Entry 4PXF (X-ray diffraction, 2.75 A resolution); this record covers chains A and B.

Chain A:
Protein: Rhodopsin
Organism: Bos taurus
Reference sequence: P02699 (OPSD_BOVIN); residue numbers follow UniProt; this construct covers 1-348
Amino-acid sequence (348 residues; row label = number of the first residue in the row):
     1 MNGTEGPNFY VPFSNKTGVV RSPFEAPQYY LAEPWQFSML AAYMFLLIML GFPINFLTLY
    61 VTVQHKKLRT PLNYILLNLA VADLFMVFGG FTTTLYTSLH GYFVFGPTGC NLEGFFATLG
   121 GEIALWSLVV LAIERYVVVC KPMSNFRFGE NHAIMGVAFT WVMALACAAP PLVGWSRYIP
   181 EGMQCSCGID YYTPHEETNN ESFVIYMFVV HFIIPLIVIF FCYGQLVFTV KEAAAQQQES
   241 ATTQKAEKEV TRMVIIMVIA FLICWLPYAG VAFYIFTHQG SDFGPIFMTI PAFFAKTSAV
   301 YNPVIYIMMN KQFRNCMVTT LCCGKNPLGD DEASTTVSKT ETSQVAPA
Disordered / not traced: 1, 327-348
Cystine bridges: Cys110-Cys187
Glycans and other covalent adducts: N-acetylglucosamine (NAG) linked to Asn15; palmitic acid (PLM) linked to Cys323
UniProt features mapped onto this chain:
  - region: Asp330 to Ala348 (Interaction with SAG)
  - motif: Glu134 to Tyr136 ('Ionic lock' involved in activated form stabilization)
  - binding site (Zn(2+)): Glu201, Gln279
  - site: Glu113 (Plays an important role in the conformation switch to the active conformation)
  - modified residue: Met1 (N-acetylmethionine), Lys296 (N6-(retinylidene)lysine), Ser334 (Phosphoserine), Thr335 (Phosphothreonine), Thr336 (Phosphothreonine), Ser338 (Phosphoserine), Thr340 (Phosphothreonine), Thr342 (Phosphothreonine), Ser343 (Phosphoserine)
  - lipidation (S-palmitoyl cysteine): Cys322, Cys323
  - glycosylation (N-linked (GlcNAc...) asparagine): Asn2, Asn15
  - mutagenesis: Asn2 (N2C: Stabilized by a disulfide bond and normal light absorption; when associated with C-282 and D-15), Asn15 (N15D: Normal light absorption; when associated with C-2 and C-282), Gly90 (G90D: Increased thermal stability and decreased retinal uptake. Decreases stability of the inactive conformation), Thr94 (T94I: Stabilizes the activated conformation and hinders hydrolysis of the covalent bond that retains all-trans-retinol), Glu113 (E113Q: Causes shift to the activated conformation), Met257 (M257Y: Causes shift to the activated conformation), Asp282 (D282C: Stabilized by a disulfide bond and normal light absorption; when associated with C-2 and D-15)
Reported in the primary citation:
  - post-translational modification sites: Asn15, Cys323
  - binding site for palmitic acid: Cys323

Chain B:
Protein: S-arrestin
Reference sequence: P08168 (ARRS_BOVIN); residues 67-77 here = UniProt positions 67-77
Amino-acid sequence (11 residues; numbered 67 to 77; the number before each row is that of its first residue):
    67 YGQEDIDVMG L
Disordered / not traced: 67-70
Reported in the primary citation:
  - contacts within the chain: Asp73-Leu77 (backbone contact)

Interface between chain A and chain B:
Contacting residue pairs - 8 pairs, chain A then chain B:
  Arg135(A) - Met75(B)  hydrogen bond (side chain-backbone)
  Val138(A) - Ile72(B)
  Lys141(A) - Ile72(B)
  Glu249(A) - Leu77(B)
  Val250(A) - Leu77(B)  hydrophobic
  Asn310(A) - Gly76(B)
  Lys311(A) - Gly76(B)  hydrogen bond (backbone-backbone)
  Lys311(A) - Leu77(B)
Interface residues without a listed pair, chain A (12 interface residues in all): Val139, Leu226, Met253, Met309, Gln312
Interface residues without a listed pair, chain B (5 interface residues in all): Asp71
The authors on this interface:
  - residue pairs: Arg135(A)-Met75(B) (hydrogen bond), Val138(A)-Ile72(B) (hydrophobic contact), Lys141(A)-Ile72(B), Glu249(A)-Leu77(B), Val250(A)-Leu77(B), Lys311(A)-Gly76(B)
  - interface residues, chain A: Arg135(A), Asn310(A), Lys311(A)

In short:
Chain A and chain B form an interface of 12 and 5 residues respectively, with 2 hydrogen bonds. Polar contacts
include Arg135(A)-Met75(B) and Lys311(A)-Gly76(B). The authors report a hydrogen bond between Arg135(A) and
Met75(B); a hydrophobic contact between Val138(A) and Ile72(B); contacts between Lys141(A) and Ile72(B),
Glu249(A) and Leu77(B) and Val250(A) and Leu77(B) among others. From the paper: a binding site for palmitic
acid at Cys323(A); interface residues Arg135(A), Asn310(A) and Lys311(A).
Chain A is Rhodopsin (Bos taurus) and chain B is S-arrestin; the structure, Crystal structure of the active
G-protein-coupled receptor opsin in complex with the finger-loop peptide derived from ..., was determined by
X-ray diffraction.
